PDB entry 8FEF | electron microscopy, 2.71 A resolution | chains B and I of the 10 polymer chains in the assembly

Chain B:
Name: Virulence factor Mce family protein
From: Mycolicibacterium smegmatis MC2 155
Reference sequence: A0QNR3 (A0QNR3_MYCS2); residue numbers follow UniProt; this construct covers 1-343
Sequence (343 residues; each row starts with the number of its first residue):
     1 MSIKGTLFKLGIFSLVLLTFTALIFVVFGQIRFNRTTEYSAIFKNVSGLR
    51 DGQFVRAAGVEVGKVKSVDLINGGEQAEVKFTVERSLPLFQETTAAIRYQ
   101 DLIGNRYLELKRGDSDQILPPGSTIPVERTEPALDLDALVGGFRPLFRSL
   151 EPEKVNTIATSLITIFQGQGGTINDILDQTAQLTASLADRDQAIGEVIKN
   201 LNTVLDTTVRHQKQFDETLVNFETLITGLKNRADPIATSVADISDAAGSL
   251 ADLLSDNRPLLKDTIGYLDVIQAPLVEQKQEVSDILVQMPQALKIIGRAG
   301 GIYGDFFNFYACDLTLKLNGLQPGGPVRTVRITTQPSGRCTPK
Disordered / not traced: 1, 320-326
Disulfides: Cys312-Cys340

Chain I:
Name: Conserved hypothetical integral membrane protein Yrbe1a
From: Mycolicibacterium smegmatis MC2 155
Reference sequence: I7F4Q4 (I7F4Q4_MYCS2); numbering as in UniProt (aligned over 1-266)
Sequence (266 residues; numbered 1 to 266; the number before each row is that of its first residue):
     1 MTASTDGFVDYLRGQLEKPLATVGGFFKMSVMTGKALFTRPFQWKEFVLQ
    51 SWFLIRVAFLPTLAVSIPLTVLIIFTLNILLAEFGAADVSGAGAALGAVT
   101 QLGPLVTVLVVAGAGSTAICADLGARTVREEIDALEVLGIDPIERLVVPR
   151 VVASTFVAFMLNGAVITIGLVGGFFFGVYIQNVSAGAYVSTLTLLTGFPE
   201 VLISVVKATLFGMIAGLVGCYRGLTVAGGSKGVGTAVNETLVLCVVALFA
   251 VNVVLTTIGVRFGTGR
Disordered / not traced: 1-13

Interface between chain B and chain I:
Contacting residue pairs (38; chain B residue first):
  Ile3(B) with Lys45(I)
  Thr6(B) with Val48(I); Trp52(I)
  Lys9(B) with Trp52(I)
  Leu10(B) with Val48(I), hydrophobic; Ser51(I); Ile55(I), hydrophobic
  Phe13(B) with Ile55(I), hydrophobic; Phe59(I), hydrophobic; Met160(I)
  Ser14(B) with Phe156(I); Met160(I)
  Leu17(B) with Met160(I), hydrophobic; Ala164(I), hydrophobic
  Leu18(B) with Phe159(I), hydrophobic
  Phe20(B) with Thr167(I)
  Thr21(B) with Phe159(I); Gly163(I)
  Ile24(B) with Gly163(I); Ile166(I), hydrophobic; Thr167(I); Val201(I), hydrophobic
  Phe25(B) with Phe198(I), hydrophobic; Val201(I), hydrophobic; Val205(I), hydrophobic
  Val27(B) with Thr193(I)
  Phe28(B) with Ala95(I), hydrophobic; Leu170(I), hydrophobic; Leu192(I); Thr196(I); Gly197(I); Phe198(I); Val201(I), hydrophobic
  Gly29(B) with Phe198(I)
  Gln30(B) with Thr193(I), hydrogen bond
  Asp101(B) with Leu194(I)
  Ile103(B) with Leu194(I), hydrophobic
  Asn105(B) with Leu194(I)
Also at the interface, not in a pair above, chain B (22 interface residues in all): Leu7, Leu23, Ile31
Also at the interface, not in a pair above, chain I (27 interface residues in all): Leu49, Val99, Leu161, Ile168

Overview:
22 residues of chain B face 27 of chain I across their interface; the contacts include 1 hydrogen bond. Its
one hydrogen-bonded contact is Gln30(B)-Thr193(I).
Chain B is Virulence factor Mce family protein and chain I is Conserved hypothetical integral membrane protein
Yrbe1a, both from Mycolicibacterium smegmatis MC2 155; the structure, Structure of Mce1 transporter from
Mycobacterium smegmatis (Map0), was determined by electron microscopy (same publication as 8FED and 8FEE).
